Entry 7ZGD (X-ray diffraction, 2.08 A resolution); this record covers chain A.

== Chain A ==
Name: SEC14 cytosolic factor
Organism: Saccharomyces cerevisiae S288C
Reference sequence: P24280 (SEC14_YEAST); residue numbers follow UniProt; this construct covers 1-304
Sequence (312 residues; row label = number of the first residue in the row; numbers below 1 keep their minus sign (His-7 is residue -7)):
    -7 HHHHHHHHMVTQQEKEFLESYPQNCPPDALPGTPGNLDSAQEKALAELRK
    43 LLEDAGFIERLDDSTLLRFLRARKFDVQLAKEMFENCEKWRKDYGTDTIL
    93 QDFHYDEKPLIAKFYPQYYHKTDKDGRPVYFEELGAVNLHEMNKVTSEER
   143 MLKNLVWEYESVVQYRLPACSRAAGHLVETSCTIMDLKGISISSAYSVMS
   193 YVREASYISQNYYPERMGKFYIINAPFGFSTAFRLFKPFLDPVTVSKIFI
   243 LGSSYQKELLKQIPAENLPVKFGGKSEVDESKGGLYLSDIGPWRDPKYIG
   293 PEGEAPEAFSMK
Not modelled in the structure: -7 to 2, 300-304
Construct notes: expression tag (-7 to 0)
Curated features (UniProtKB/Swiss-Prot):
  - modified residue: Ser302 (Phosphoserine)
  - cross-link (Glycyl lysine isopeptide (Lys-Gly)): Lys42 (interchain with G-Cter in ubiquitin), Lys84 (interchain with G-Cter in ubiquitin)
  - mutagenesis: Lys66 (K66A: Inactivates phosphatidylinositol, but not phosphatidylcholine, transfer activity, but rescues the lethality and Golgi secretory defects associated with sec14 null mutations ...), Lys239 (K239A: Inactivates phosphatidylinositol, but not phosphatidylcholine, transfer activity, but rescues the lethality and Golgi secretory defects associated with sec14 null mutations ...), Gly266 (G266D: In SEC14(ts); temperature-sesnitive allele that is targeted to the proteasome at the restrictive temperature)
Small-molecule neighbours: IUC ((4-bromanyl-3-nitro-phenyl)-[4-(2-fluorophenyl)piperazin-1-yl]methanone): Tyr111, Tyr122, Glu124, Tyr151, Val154, Val155, Thr172, Ser173, Thr175, Met177, Val194, Ala197, Ser198, Ser201, Tyr205, Arg208, Met209, Phe212
From the paper describing this entry:
  - binding site for IUC: Tyr151, Ser173, Ser201, Tyr205, Arg208, Met209, Phe212

== In short ==
Chain A binds compound IUC. Curated annotation (UniProt) lists 3 mutagenesis sites. The paper reports a
binding site for IUC at Tyr151, Ser173 and Ser201 among others.
Chain A is SEC14 cytosolic factor (Saccharomyces cerevisiae S288C); the structure, Structure of yeast Sec14p
with NPPM244, was determined by X-ray diffraction (same publication as 7ZG9, 7ZGA, 7ZGB and 7ZGC).
